Entry 3PUZ (X-ray diffraction, 2.90 A resolution); this record covers chains F and B of the 5 polymer chains in the assembly.

Chain F:
Protein: Maltose transporter subunit; membrane component of ABC superfamily
Source organism: Escherichia coli
UniProtKB: B1XC32 (B1XC32_ECODH); numbering as in UniProt (aligned over 1-514)
Chain sequence (514 residues; numbered 1 to 514; the number before each row is that of its first residue):
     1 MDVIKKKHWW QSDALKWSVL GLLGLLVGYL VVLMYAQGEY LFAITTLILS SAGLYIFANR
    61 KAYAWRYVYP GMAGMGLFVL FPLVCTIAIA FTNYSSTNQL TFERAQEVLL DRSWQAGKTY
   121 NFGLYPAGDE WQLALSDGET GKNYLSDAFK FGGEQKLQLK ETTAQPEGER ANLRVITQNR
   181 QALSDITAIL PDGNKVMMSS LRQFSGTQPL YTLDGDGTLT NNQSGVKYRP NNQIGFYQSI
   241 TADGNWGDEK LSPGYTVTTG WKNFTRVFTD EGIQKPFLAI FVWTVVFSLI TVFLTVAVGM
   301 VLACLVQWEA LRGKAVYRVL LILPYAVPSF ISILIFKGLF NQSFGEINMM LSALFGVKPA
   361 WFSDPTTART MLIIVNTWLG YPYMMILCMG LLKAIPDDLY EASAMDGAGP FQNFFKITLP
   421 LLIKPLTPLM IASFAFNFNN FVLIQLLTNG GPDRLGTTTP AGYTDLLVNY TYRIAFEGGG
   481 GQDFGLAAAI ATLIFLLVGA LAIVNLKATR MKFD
Unresolved in the structure: 1-17, 243-247, 504-514

Chain B:
Protein: Fused maltose transport subunit, ATP-binding component of ABC superfamily; regulatory protein
Source organism: Escherichia coli
UniProtKB: B1XC34 (B1XC34_ECODH); numbering as in UniProt (aligned over 1-371)
Chain sequence (381 residues; numbered 1 to 381; the number before each row is that of its first residue):
     1 MASVQLQNVT KAWGEVVVSK DINLDIHEGE FVVFVGPSGC GKSTLLRMIA GLETITSGDL
    61 FIGEKRMNDT PPAERGVGMV FQSYALYPHL SVAENMSFGL KLAGAKKEVI NQRVNQVAEV
   121 LQLAHLLDRK PKALSGGQRQ RVAIGRTLVA EPSVFLLDEP LSNLDAALRV QMRIEISRLH
   181 KRLGRTMIYV THDQVEAMTL ADKIVVLDAG RVAQVGKPLE LYHYPADRFV AGFIGSPKMN
   241 FLPVKVTATA IDQVQVELPM PNRQQVWLPV ESRDVQVGAN MSLGIRPEHL LPSDIADVIL
   301 EGEVQVVEQL GNETQIHIQI PSIRQNLVYR QNDVVLVEEG ATFAIGLPPE RCHLFREDGT
   361 ACRRLHKEPG VASASHHHHH H
Unresolved in the structure: 1, 372-381
Sequence notes: expression tag (372-381)

How chain F and chain B interact:
Pairs across the interface (31; chain F residue first):
  D398(F) - S83(B)  hydrogen bond
  D398(F) - A85(B)
  L399(F) - A85(B)
  L399(F) - L86(B)
  L399(F) - Y87(B)
  L399(F) - P88(B)
  E401(F) - R47(B)  salt bridge
  E401(F) - L52(B)
  E401(F) - F81(B)
  A402(F) - F81(B)  hydrophobic
  A402(F) - Y87(B)  hydrogen bond (backbone-side chain)
  A402(F) - R146(B)
  S403(F) - Y87(B)  hydrogen bond (backbone-side chain)
  A404(F) - A73(B)
  M405(F) - A50(B)  hydrophobic
  M405(F) - A73(B)
  M405(F) - V77(B)
  M405(F) - G78(B)
  M405(F) - M79(B)
  D406(F) - Y87(B)  hydrogen bond
  D406(F) - F98(B)
  D406(F) - G99(B)
  D406(F) - L102(B)
  G407(F) - A73(B)
  G407(F) - L102(B)
  A408(F) - L102(B)  hydrophobic
  Q412(F) - L102(B)
  K416(F) - H89(B)  hydrogen bond (backbone-side chain)
  I417(F) - Y87(B)  hydrophobic
  I417(F) - F98(B)  hydrophobic
  L421(F) - H89(B)
Other interface residues (no listed pair), chain F (15 interface residues in all): P420
Other interface residues (no listed pair), chain B (19 interface residues in all): P72

Overview:
The interface between chain F and chain B involves 15 residues on one side and 19 on the other, with 5
hydrogen bonds and 1 salt bridge. Polar pairs include E401(F)-R47(B), D398(F)-S83(B) and A402(F)-Y87(B).
Here chain F is Maltose transporter subunit; membrane component of ABC superfamily and chain B is Fused
maltose transport subunit, ATP-binding component of ABC superfamily; regulatory protein, both from Escherichia
coli. Entry 3PUZ (Crystal Structure of a pre-translocation state MBP-Maltose transporter complex bound to
AMP-PNP) was determined by X-ray diffraction (same publication as 3PUY and 3PV0).
